PDB entry 2XOE | X-ray diffraction, 1.40 A resolution | chain A

== Chain A ==
Protein: Nrdi protein
From: Bacillus anthracis
UniProt: Q81TB7 (Q81TB7_BACAN); residues 1-119 here = UniProt positions 1-119
Chain sequence (119 residues; row label = number of the first residue in the row):
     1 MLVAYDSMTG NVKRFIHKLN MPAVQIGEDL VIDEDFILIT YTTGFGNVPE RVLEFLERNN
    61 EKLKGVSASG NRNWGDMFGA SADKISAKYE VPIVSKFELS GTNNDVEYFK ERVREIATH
Ion coordination: Zn2+ site 1: His17, Glu98 (together with acetate ion, cacodylate ion); Zn2+ site 2: Glu50, Glu54, Glu111; Zn2+ site 3 near Glu54 (its only coordinating residue here)
Residues lining bound ligands: FMN (flavin mononucleotide): Asp6, Ser7, Met8, Thr9, Gly10, Asn11, Val12, Lys13, Tyr41, Thr42, Thr43, Gly44, Phe45, Gly46, Ser69, Gly70, Asn71, Trp74, Met77, Phe78, Gly79, Leu99

== Summary ==
Ligands of chain A: flavin mononucleotide. His17 and Glu98 form the Zn2+ site 1. The Zn2+ site 2 is built by
Glu50, Glu54 and Glu111.
Chain A is Nrdi protein (Bacillus anthracis); the structure, Crystal structure of flavoprotein NrdI from
Bacillus anthracis in the semiquinone form, was determined by X-ray diffraction (same publication as 2XOD).
